Entry 6RFV (X-ray diffraction, 2.83 A resolution); this record covers chains A and B of the 4 polymer chains in the assembly.

# Chain A (and B)
Protein: Sensor histidine kinase
Organism: Thermotoga maritima (strain ATCC 43589 / MSB8 / DSM 3109 / JCM 10099)
Notes: chain B of this document is another copy of the same molecule, construct and numbering; everything in this record applies to it too
UniProtKB: Q9WZV7 (Q9WZV7_THEMA); residue numbers follow UniProt; this construct covers 232-489
Amino-acid sequence (258 residues; row label = number of the first residue in the row):
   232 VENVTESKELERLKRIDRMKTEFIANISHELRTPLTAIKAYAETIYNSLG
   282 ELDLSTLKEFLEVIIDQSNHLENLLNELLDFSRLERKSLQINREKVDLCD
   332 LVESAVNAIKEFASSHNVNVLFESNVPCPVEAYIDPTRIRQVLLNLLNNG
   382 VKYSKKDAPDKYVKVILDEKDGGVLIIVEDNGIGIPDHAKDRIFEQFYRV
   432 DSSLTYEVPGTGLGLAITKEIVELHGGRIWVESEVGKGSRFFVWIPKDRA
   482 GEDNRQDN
Unresolved in the structure: 232-245, 479-489 (chain B: 232-246, 479-489)
Disulfide bonds: Cys-330/Cys-359
Ligand contacts: ADP (adenosine-5'-diphosphate): Asn-376, Asn-380, Gly-381, Lys-383, Tyr-384, Asp-411, Ile-414, Gly-415, Ile-416, Ile-424, Tyr-429, Arg-430, Val-431, Gly-441, Thr-442, Gly-443, Leu-444, Gly-445, Leu-446, Ala-447, Ser-470, Phe-472
What the authors report for this chain:
  - conformationally variable residues (side-chain flip): His-260
  - binding site for sulfate ion: His-260

# How chain A and chain B interact
Pairs across the interface (61):
  Thr-252(A) with Glu-316(B)
  Phe-254(A) with Ile-255(B), hydrophobic
  Ile-255(A) with Phe-254(B), hydrophobic; Leu-309(B); Phe-312(B), hydrophobic; Phe-428(B), hydrophobic
  Ala-256(A) with Arg-317(B)
  Ile-258(A) with Leu-309(B), hydrophobic
  Ser-259(A) with Leu-306(B); Leu-310(B)
  Leu-262(A) with Leu-262(B), hydrophobic; Leu-306(B), hydrophobic
  Arg-263(A) with Leu-306(B); Leu-310(B)
  Leu-266(A) with Ser-299(B); Leu-302(B), hydrophobic; Glu-303(B)
  Ile-269(A) with Ser-299(B)
  Lys-270(A) with Asn-300(B), hydrogen bond; Glu-303(B), salt bridge
  Ala-273(A) with Ile-295(B), hydrophobic; Ile-296(B)
  Glu-274(A) with Ile-296(B)
  Ile-276(A) with Leu-292(B), hydrophobic
  Tyr-277(A) with Lys-289(B); Leu-292(B), hydrophobic; Glu-293(B), hydrogen bond; Ile-296(B), hydrophobic
  Leu-280(A) with Leu-285(B), hydrophobic; Leu-288(B), hydrophobic
  Leu-285(A) with Leu-280(B), hydrophobic
  Leu-288(A) with Leu-280(B), hydrophobic
  Lys-289(A) with Tyr-277(B)
  Leu-292(A) with Ile-276(B), hydrophobic
  Glu-293(A) with Tyr-277(B), hydrogen bond
  Ile-295(A) with Ala-273(B), hydrophobic
  Ile-296(A) with Ala-273(B); Glu-274(B); Tyr-277(B), hydrophobic
  Ser-299(A) with Leu-266(B); Ile-269(B)
  Asn-300(A) with Lys-270(B)
  Leu-302(A) with Leu-266(B), hydrophobic
  Glu-303(A) with Leu-266(B); Lys-270(B), salt bridge
  Leu-306(A) with Ser-259(B); Leu-262(B); Arg-263(B)
  Asn-307(A) with Arg-263(B)
  Leu-309(A) with Ile-255(B); Ser-259(B)
  Leu-310(A) with Ser-259(B); Arg-263(B)
  Phe-312(A) with Ile-255(B), hydrophobic
  Ser-313(A) with Thr-252(B); Ala-256(B)
  Glu-316(A) with Lys-251(B), salt bridge; Thr-252(B)
  Gln-427(A) with Lys-251(B), hydrogen bond
  Phe-428(A) with Lys-251(B); Ile-255(B), hydrophobic
Other interface residues (no listed pair), chain A (38 interface residues in all): Arg-246, Asp-248
Other interface residues (no listed pair), chain B (38 interface residues in all): Asp-248, Ile-258, Asn-307, Ser-313

# Overview
The chain A/chain B interface involves 38 residues from each chain, with 4 hydrogen bonds and 3 salt bridges.
Polar contacts include Lys-270(A)/Glu-303(B), Glu-316(A)/Lys-251(B) and Lys-270(A)/Asn-300(B). Chain A binds
ADP. The paper reports a binding site for sulfate ion at His-260(A); conformational variability at His-260(A).
Chain A and chain B are both Sensor histidine kinase (Thermotoga maritima (strain ATCC 43589 / MSB8 / DSM 3109
/ JCM 10099)); the structure, Revisiting pH-gated conformational switch. Complex HK853-RR468 pH 7, was
determined by X-ray diffraction, deposited together with 6RGY, 6RGZ, 6RH0, 6RH1, 6RH2, 6RH7 and 6RH8.
